8GJM - chains A and D of the 5 polymer chains in the assembly; structure by electron microscopy, 2.80 A resolution.

# Chain A
Molecule: Spike glycoprotein
Source organism: Severe acute respiratory syndrome coronavirus 2
UniProt: P0DTC2 (SPIKE_SARS2); numbering as in UniProt (aligned over 1-1273)
Amino-acid sequence (1310 residues; each row starts with the number of its first residue):
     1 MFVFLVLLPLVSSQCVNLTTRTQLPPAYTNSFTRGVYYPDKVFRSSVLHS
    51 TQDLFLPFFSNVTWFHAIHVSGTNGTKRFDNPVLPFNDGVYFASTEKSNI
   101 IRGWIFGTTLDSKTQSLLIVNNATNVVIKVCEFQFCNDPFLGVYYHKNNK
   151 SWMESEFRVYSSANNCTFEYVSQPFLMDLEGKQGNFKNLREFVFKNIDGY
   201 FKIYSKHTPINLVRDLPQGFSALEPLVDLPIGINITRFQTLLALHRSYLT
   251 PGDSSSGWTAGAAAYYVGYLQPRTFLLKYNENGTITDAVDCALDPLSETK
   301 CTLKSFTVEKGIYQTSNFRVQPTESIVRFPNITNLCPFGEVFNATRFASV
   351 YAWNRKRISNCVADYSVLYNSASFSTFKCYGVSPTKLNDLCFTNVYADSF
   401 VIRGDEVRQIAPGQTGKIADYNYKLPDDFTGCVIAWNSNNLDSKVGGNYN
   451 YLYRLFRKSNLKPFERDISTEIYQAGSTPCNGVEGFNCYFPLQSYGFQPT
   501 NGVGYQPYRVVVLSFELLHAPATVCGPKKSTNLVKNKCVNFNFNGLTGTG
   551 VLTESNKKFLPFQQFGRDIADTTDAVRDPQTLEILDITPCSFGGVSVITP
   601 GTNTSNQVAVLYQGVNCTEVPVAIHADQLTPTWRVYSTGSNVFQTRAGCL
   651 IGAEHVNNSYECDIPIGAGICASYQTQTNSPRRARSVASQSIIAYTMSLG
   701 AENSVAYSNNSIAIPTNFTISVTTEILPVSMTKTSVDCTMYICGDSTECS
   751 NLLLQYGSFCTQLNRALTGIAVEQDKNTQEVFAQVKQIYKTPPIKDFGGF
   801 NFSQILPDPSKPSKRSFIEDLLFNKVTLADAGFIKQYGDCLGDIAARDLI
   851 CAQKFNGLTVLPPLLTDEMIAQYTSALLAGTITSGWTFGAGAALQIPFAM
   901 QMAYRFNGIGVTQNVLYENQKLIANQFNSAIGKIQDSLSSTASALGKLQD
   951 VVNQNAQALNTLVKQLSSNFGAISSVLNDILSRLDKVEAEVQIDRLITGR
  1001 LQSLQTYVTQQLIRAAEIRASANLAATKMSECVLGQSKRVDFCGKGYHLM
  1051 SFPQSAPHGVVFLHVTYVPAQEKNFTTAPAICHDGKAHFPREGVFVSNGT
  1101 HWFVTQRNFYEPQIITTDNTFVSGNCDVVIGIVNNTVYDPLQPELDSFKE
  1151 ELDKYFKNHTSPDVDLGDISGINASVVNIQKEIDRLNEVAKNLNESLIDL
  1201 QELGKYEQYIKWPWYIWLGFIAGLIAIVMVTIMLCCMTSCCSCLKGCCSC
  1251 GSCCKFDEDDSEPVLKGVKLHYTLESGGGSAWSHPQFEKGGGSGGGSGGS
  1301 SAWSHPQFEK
Unresolved in the structure: 1-13, 70-76, 245-253, 624-635, 677-688, 829-848, 1163-1310
Differences from the reference sequence: conflict Gly614 (Asp in P0DTC2); expression tag (1274-1310)
Curated features (UniProtKB/Swiss-Prot):
  - region: Asn280 to Cys301 (Putative superantigen), Arg403 to Asp405 (Integrin-binding motif), Asn448 to Phe456 (Immunodominant HLA epitope recognized by the CD8+), Pro681 to Ala684 (Putative superantigen), Ser816 to Tyr837 (Fusion peptide 1), Lys835 to Phe855 (Fusion peptide 2), Asp1163 to Glu1202 (Heptad repeat 2)
  - motif: Met1237 to Cys1241 (Binding to host endocytosis trafficking protein SNX27), Asp1257 to Glu1262 (Diacidic ER export motif (host COPII)), Ser1261 to Gly1267 (Binding to host plasma membrane localising/FERM domain proteins), Lys1269 to Thr1273 (KxHxx, ER retrieval signal (COPI))
  - site (Cleavage): Arg685, Ser686, Arg815, Ser816
  - lipidation (S-palmitoyl cysteine): Cys1235, Cys1236, Cys1240, Cys1241, Cys1243, Cys1247, Cys1248, Cys1250, Cys1253, Cys1254
  - glycosylation: Asn17 (N-linked (GlcNAc...) (complex) asparagine), Asn61 (N-linked (GlcNAc...) (hybrid) asparagine), Asn74 (N-linked (GlcNAc...) (complex) asparagine), Asn122 (N-linked (GlcNAc...) (hybrid) asparagine), Asn149 (N-linked (GlcNAc...) (complex) asparagine), Asn165 (N-linked (GlcNAc...) (complex) asparagine), Asn234 (N-linked (GlcNAc...) (high mannose) asparagine), Asn282 (N-linked (GlcNAc...) (complex) asparagine), Thr323 (O-linked (GalNAc) threonine), Ser325 (O-linked (HexNAc...) serine), Asn331 (N-linked (GlcNAc...) (complex) asparagine), Asn343 (N-linked (GlcNAc...) (complex) asparagine), Asn603 (N-linked (GlcNAc...) (hybrid) asparagine), Asn616 (N-linked (GlcNAc...) (complex) asparagine), Asn657 (N-linked (GlcNAc...) (complex) asparagine), Thr676 (O-linked (GlcNAc...) threonine), Thr678 (O-linked (GlcNAc...) threonine), Asn709 (N-linked (GlcNAc...) (high mannose) asparagine), Asn717 (N-linked (GlcNAc...) (hybrid) asparagine), Asn801 (N-linked (GlcNAc...) (hybrid) asparagine) and 6 more in UniProt
  - natural variant: Leu5 (L5F: In strain: Iota/B.1.526), Ser13 (S13I: In strain: Epsilon/B.1.427/B.1.429), Leu18 (L18F: In strain: Beta/B.1.351, Gamma/P.1 and 1 more), Thr19 (T19I: In strain: Omicron/BQ.1.1, Omicron/XBB.1.5 and 1 more; T19R: In strain: Delta/B.1.617.2, Omicron/BA.2 and 4 more), Thr20 (T20N: In strain: Gamma/P.1), Leu24 to Ala27 (sequence variant, change not given here; In strain: Omicron/BA.2, Omicron/BA.2.12.1 and 6 more), Pro26 (P26S: In strain: Gamma/P.1), Gln52 (Q52H: In strain: Omicron/EG.5.1), Ala67 (A67V: In strain: Eta/B.1.525, Omicron/BA.1), His69 to Val70 (deletion: In strain: Alpha/B.1.1.7, Eta/B.1.525 and 5 more), Gly75 (G75V: In strain: Lambda/C.37), Thr76 (T76I: In strain: Lambda/C.37), 83 further natural variant entries in UniProt
  - mutagenesis: His69 to Val70 (Increased incorporation of cleaved spike into virions), Asn121 (N121Q: Partial loss of biliverdin affinity), Arg190 (R190K: Partial loss of biliverdin affinity), Asn234 (N234Q: Increased resistance to neutralizing antibodies), Asn331 (N331Q: Reduced viral infectivity), Asn343 (N343Q: Reduced viral infectivity), Leu452 (L452R: Increased resistance to neutralizing antibodies. Decreases HLA binding to NF9 epitope. Increased binding affinity to human ACE2), Tyr453 (Y453F: Decreased HLA binding to NF9 epitope. Increased binding affinity to human ACE2), Ala475 (A475V: Increased resistance to neutralizing antibodies), Val483 (V483A: Increased resistance to neutralizing antibodies), Glu484 (E484D: Increased replication in human TMEM106B overexpressing cells), Phe490 (F490L: Increased resistance to neutralizing antibodies and human covalescent sera neutralization), 16 further mutagenesis entries in UniProt
Disulfide bonds: Cys15-Cys136, Cys131-Cys166, Cys291-Cys301, Cys336-Cys361, Cys379-Cys432, Cys391-Cys525, Cys480-Cys488, Cys538-Cys590, Cys617-Cys649, Cys662-Cys671, Cys738-Cys760, Cys743-Cys749, Cys1032-Cys1043, Cys1082-Cys1126
Glycans and other covalent adducts: N-acetylglucosamine (NAG) linked to Asn17, Asn61, Asn122, Asn148, Asn165, Asn234, Asn282, Asn331, Asn343, Asn603, Asn616, Asn657, Asn709, Asn717, Asn801, Asn1074, Asn1098, Asn1134, Asn1158

# Chain D
Molecule: Heavy chain of 17B10 fab
Source organism: Mus musculus
Notes: antibody fragment or engineered binder
Amino-acid sequence (138 residues; row label = number of the first residue in the row):
     1 MGWSWIFLFLLSGTAGVLSEVQLQQSGPELVKPGASVRISCKTSGYTFTE
    51 YSMFWVKQSHGQSLEWIGGINPNDDSTTYKQNFKGKATLTVDKSSSTAFM
   101 ELRSLTSEDSAVYYCTRDRYDGRVVDFWGQGTTLTVSS
Unresolved in the structure: 1-19
Disulfide bonds: Cys41-Cys115

# Interface between chain A and chain D
Contacting residue pairs - 15 pairs, chain A then chain D:
  Phe456(A) - Asp74(D)
  Lys458(A) - Tyr120(D)
  Tyr473(A) - Tyr120(D)
  Gln474(A) - Tyr120(D)
  Ser477(A) - Arg119(D)
  Ser477(A) - Val124(D)
  Phe486(A) - Phe54(D)  hydrophobic
  Phe486(A) - Asn71(D)
  Phe486(A) - Ser76(D)
  Phe486(A) - Thr77(D)
  Phe486(A) - Thr78(D)
  Asn487(A) - Ser52(D)  hydrogen bond
  Asn487(A) - Asn71(D)
  Tyr489(A) - Asn71(D)  hydrogen bond
  Tyr489(A) - Ser76(D)  hydrogen bond
Interface residues without a listed pair, chain A (10 interface residues in all): Ala475, Gly476
Interface residues without a listed pair, chain D (14 interface residues in all): Gly69, Ile70, Asn73, Asp118
Interface features reported in the paper:
  - epitope / paratope residues, chain A: Leu455(A), Tyr473(A), Ser477(A), Phe486(A)
  - epitope / paratope residues, chain D: Ser52(D), Asn71(D), Ser76(D), Arg119(D), Tyr120(D)

# In short
10 residues of chain A face 14 of chain D across their interface; the contacts include 3 hydrogen bonds. Polar
pairs include Asn487(A)-Ser52(D), Tyr489(A)-Asn71(D) and Tyr489(A)-Ser76(D). Covalently linked
N-acetylglucosamine: at Asn17(A), Asn61(A), Asn122(A), Asn148(A), Asn165(A) and Asn234(A) and 13 more. From
the paper: epitope/paratope residues Leu455(A), Tyr473(A) and Ser52(D) among others.
Chain A is Spike glycoprotein (Severe acute respiratory syndrome coronavirus 2) and chain D is Heavy chain of
17B10 fab (Mus musculus); the structure, 17b10 fab in complex with full-length SARS-CoV-2 Spike G614 trimer,
was determined by electron microscopy together with 8GJN from the same study.
